Entry 4LVJ (X-ray diffraction, 2.17 A resolution); this record covers chains A and C of the 3 polymer chains in the assembly.

[Chain A]
Molecule: Plasmid recombination enzyme
From: Streptococcus agalactiae
Notes: fragment: Relaxase Domain of MobM protein
Reference sequence: P13925 (PRE_STRAG); residue numbers follow UniProt; this construct covers 2-199
Amino-acid sequence (198 residues; row label = number of the first residue in the row):
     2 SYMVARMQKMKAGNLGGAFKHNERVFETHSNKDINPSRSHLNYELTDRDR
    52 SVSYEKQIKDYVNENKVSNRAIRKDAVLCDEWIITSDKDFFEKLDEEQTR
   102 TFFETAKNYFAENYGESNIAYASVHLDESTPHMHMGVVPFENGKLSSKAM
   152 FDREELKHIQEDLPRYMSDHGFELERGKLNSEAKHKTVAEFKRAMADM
Disordered / not traced: 28-30, 197-199
Bound ions: Mn2+: His22, His126, Glu129, His133, His135 (shared with DG26(C) of chain C)
UniProt features mapped onto this chain:
  - binding site (DNA): Tyr44, Tyr115
What the authors report for this chain:
  - Mn2+ coordination: His22, His126, Glu129, His133, His135
  - binding site for ATAAAGTATAGTGTG oligonucleotide (chain C): Glu129
  - catalytic residues: Glu129
  - catalytic residues: Arg25 (proposed by the authors, not directly observed)
  - mutagenesis - H22A, H22Y, R25A: abolished catalytic activity
  - mutagenesis - Y44F: unchanged catalytic activity
  - mutagenesis - E129A, E129Q: decreased catalytic activity (relaxation activity)

[Chain C]
Molecule: ATAAAGTATAGTGTG oligonucleotide
Notes: fragment: oligonucleotide_2 mimicking pMV158 oriT DNA hairpin
Sequence (15 nucleotides; row label = number of the first residue in the row):
    12 ATAAAGTATAGTGTG
Bound ions: Mn2+: DG26 (shared with His22(A), His126(A), Glu129(A), His133(A) of chain A)

[How chain A and chain C interact]
Residue-residue contacts (79; chain A residue first):
  Tyr3(A) - DT23(C)  sugar contact
  Tyr3(A) - DG24(C)  phosphate contact
  Val5(A) - DT23(C)  sugar contact
  Val5(A) - DG24(C)  sugar contact
  Val5(A) - DG26(C)  base contact
  Ala6(A) - DA21(C)  base contact
  Ala6(A) - DG22(C)  base contact
  Arg7(A) - DA21(C)  base contact
  Arg7(A) - DG22(C)  hydrogen bond to the base
  Arg7(A) - DT23(C)  base contact
  Arg7(A) - DG26(C)  base contact
  Met8(A) - DT20(C)  base contact
  Met8(A) - DA21(C)  hydrogen bond to the base
  Lys10(A) - DT18(C)  salt bridge to the phosphate
  Lys10(A) - DA19(C)  salt bridge to the phosphate
  Lys10(A) - DT20(C)  base contact
  Lys12(A) - DG17(C)  hydrogen bond to the phosphate
  Lys12(A) - DT18(C)  salt bridge to the phosphate
  His22(A) - DG26(C)  hydrogen bond to the phosphate
  Asp34(A) - DG26(C)  phosphate contact
  Arg71(A) - DA14(C)  base contact
  Arg74(A) - DA15(C)  base contact
  Arg74(A) - DA16(C)  hydrogen bond to the base
  Arg74(A) - DG17(C)  hydrogen bond to the sugar
  Asp76(A) - DG17(C)  sugar contact
  Ala77(A) - DG17(C)  phosphate contact
  Val78(A) - DG17(C)  hydrogen bond to the phosphate
  Val78(A) - DT18(C)  phosphate contact
  Trp83(A) - DA21(C)  base contact
  Ile84(A) - DG26(C)  base contact
  Thr86(A) - DG26(C)  base contact
  Ser87(A) - DG24(C)  sugar contact
  Glu129(A) - DG26(C)  phosphate contact
  Ser130(A) - DT25(C)  sugar contact
  Ser130(A) - DG26(C)  hydrogen bond to the phosphate
  Thr131(A) - DT25(C)  hydrogen bond to the phosphate
  His133(A) - DG26(C)  hydrogen bond to the phosphate
  His135(A) - DG26(C)  hydrogen bond to the phosphate
  Lys145(A) - DA16(C)  phosphate contact
  Leu146(A) - DA16(C)  sugar contact
  Ser147(A) - DA16(C)  sugar contact
  Ser147(A) - DG17(C)  phosphate contact
  Ser148(A) - DG17(C)  hydrogen bond to the phosphate
  Lys149(A) - DA16(C)  hydrogen bond to the base
  Lys149(A) - DG17(C)  hydrogen bond to the base
  Lys149(A) - DT18(C)  base contact
  Lys149(A) - DA19(C)  base contact
  Phe152(A) - DT20(C)  hydrogen bond to the base
  Asp153(A) - DT20(C)  base contact
  Arg154(A) - DT20(C)  hydrogen bond to the base
  Arg154(A) - DA21(C)  salt bridge to the phosphate
  Leu157(A) - DT20(C)  base contact
  Leu157(A) - DA21(C)  sugar contact
  Lys158(A) - DA21(C)  salt bridge to the phosphate
  Gln161(A) - DA21(C)  hydrogen bond to the base
  Gln161(A) - DG22(C)  sugar contact
  Arg177(A) - DG22(C)  salt bridge to the phosphate
  Gly178(A) - DG22(C)  phosphate contact
  Gly178(A) - DT23(C)  phosphate contact
  Lys179(A) - DG22(C)  sugar contact
  Lys179(A) - DT23(C)  salt bridge to the phosphate
  Leu180(A) - DG22(C)  phosphate contact
  Asn181(A) - DG22(C)  hydrogen bond to the phosphate
  Ser182(A) - DG22(C)  hydrogen bond to the base
  Ser182(A) - DT23(C)  hydrogen bond to the phosphate
  Ala184(A) - DG22(C)  hydrogen bond to the base
  Ala184(A) - DT23(C)  base contact
  His186(A) - DG22(C)  base contact
  His186(A) - DT23(C)  hydrogen bond to the base
  His186(A) - DG24(C)  base contact
  His186(A) - DG26(C)  hydrogen bond to the base
  Lys187(A) - DG24(C)  hydrogen bond to the base
  Val189(A) - DG24(C)  base contact
  Val189(A) - DG26(C)  base contact
  Phe192(A) - DG24(C)  stacking on the base
  Phe192(A) - DT25(C)  sugar contact
  Lys193(A) - DT25(C)  phosphate contact
  Lys193(A) - DG26(C)  salt bridge to the phosphate
  Met196(A) - DT25(C)  base contact
Interface residues without a listed pair, chain A (52 interface residues in all): Met4, Asp88, Lys89, Lys185, Thr188

[In short]
52 residues of chain A and 13 residues of chain C are in contact; the contacts include 24 hydrogen bonds, 8
salt bridges and 1 aromatic stacking contact. Polar contacts include Arg7(A)-DG22(C), Met8(A)-DA21(C) and
Arg74(A)-DA16(C). The paper reports catalytic residues Glu129(A) and Arg25(A); H22A, H22Y and R25A of chain A
abolish catalytic activity; 6 substitutions were tested in all.
Chain A is Plasmid recombination enzyme (Streptococcus agalactiae) and chain C is ATAAAGTATAGTGTG
oligonucleotide; the structure, MobM Relaxase Domain (MOBV; Mob_Pre) bound to plasmid pMV158 oriT DNA (22nt).
Mn-bound crystal structure at ..., was determined by X-ray diffraction together with 5N2Q, 4LVI, 4LVK, 4LVL
and 4LVM from the same study.
